PDB entry 6QO7 | X-ray diffraction, 1.63 A resolution | chains A and B

# Chain A (and B)
Protein: Ribonucleoside-diphosphate reductase subunit beta
Source organism: Bacillus anthracis str. Sterne
Notes: EC 1.17.4.1; chain B of this document is another copy of the same molecule, construct and numbering; everything in this record applies to it too
UniProt: Q81TB4 (Q81TB4_BACAN); residue numbers follow UniProt; this construct covers 1-322
Sequence (322 residues; numbered 1 to 322; the number before each row is that of its first residue):
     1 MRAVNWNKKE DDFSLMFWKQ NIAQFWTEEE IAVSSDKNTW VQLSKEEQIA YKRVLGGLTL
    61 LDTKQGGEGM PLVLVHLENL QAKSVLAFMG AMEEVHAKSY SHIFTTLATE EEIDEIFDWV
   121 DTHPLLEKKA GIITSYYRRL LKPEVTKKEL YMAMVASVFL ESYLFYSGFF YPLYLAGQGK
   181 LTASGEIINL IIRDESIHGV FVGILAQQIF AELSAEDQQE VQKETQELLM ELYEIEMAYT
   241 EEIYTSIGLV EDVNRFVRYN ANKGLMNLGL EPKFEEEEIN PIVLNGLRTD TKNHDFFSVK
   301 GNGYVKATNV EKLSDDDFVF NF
Unresolved in the structure: 276-278, 290-292, 298-322 (chain B: 289-322)
Metal / ion sites: Fe2+ site 1: Asp-62, Glu-93, His-96, Glu-195; Fe2+ site 2: Glu-93, Glu-161, Glu-195, His-198
From the paper describing this entry:
  - Fe2+ coordination: Asp-62, Glu-93, His-96, Glu-161, Glu-195, His-198
  - contacts within the chain: Asp-62/Tyr-100
  - conformationally variable residues (side-chain flip): Tyr-100
  - catalytic residues: Tyr-100 (citing earlier work)

# Interface between chain A and chain B
Residue-residue contacts (96; chain A residue first):
  Met-1(A) / Leu-60(B)
  Met-1(A) / Lys-64(B)
  Met-1(A) / Val-120(B)
  Met-1(A) / Asp-121(B)  hydrogen bond (backbone-side chain)
  Met-1(A) / Glu-127(B)  hydrogen bond (backbone-side chain)
  Met-1(A) / Ala-130(B)  hydrophobic
  Arg-2(A) / Leu-60(B)
  Arg-2(A) / Thr-63(B)
  Arg-2(A) / Asp-121(B)  hydrogen bond (backbone-side chain)
  Ala-3(A) / Thr-59(B)
  Ala-3(A) / Leu-60(B)  hydrophobic
  Ala-3(A) / Thr-63(B)
  Ala-3(A) / Phe-117(B)
  Val-4(A) / Thr-59(B)
  Val-4(A) / Thr-63(B)  hydrogen bond (backbone-side chain)
  Val-4(A) / Ala-97(B)  hydrophobic
  Val-4(A) / Phe-117(B)
  Asn-5(A) / Ile-113(B)
  Asn-5(A) / Asp-114(B)  hydrogen bond
  Asn-5(A) / Phe-117(B)
  Trp-6(A) / Lys-98(B)
  Trp-6(A) / Ser-101(B)  hydrogen bond (backbone-side chain)
  Asn-7(A) / Glu-110(B)  hydrogen bond (side chain-backbone)
  Asn-7(A) / Ile-113(B)
  Asn-7(A) / Asp-114(B)  hydrogen bond
  Leu-15(A) / Lys-98(B)
  Trp-18(A) / Glu-94(B)
  Trp-18(A) / Val-95(B)
  Trp-18(A) / Lys-98(B)
  Ile-22(A) / Thr-27(B)
  Ile-22(A) / Glu-29(B)
  Phe-25(A) / Phe-25(B)  hydrophobic
  Thr-27(A) / Ile-22(B)
  Thr-59(A) / Ala-3(B)
  Thr-59(A) / Val-4(B)
  Leu-60(A) / Met-1(B)
  Leu-60(A) / Arg-2(B)
  Leu-60(A) / Ala-3(B)  hydrophobic
  Thr-63(A) / Arg-2(B)
  Thr-63(A) / Ala-3(B)
  Thr-63(A) / Val-4(B)  hydrogen bond (side chain-backbone)
  Lys-64(A) / Met-1(B)
  Gly-67(A) / Leu-74(B)
  Gly-67(A) / Val-75(B)
  Gly-67(A) / Lys-83(B)
  Pro-71(A) / Pro-71(B)  hydrophobic
  Pro-71(A) / Leu-74(B)  hydrophobic
  Pro-71(A) / Val-75(B)  hydrophobic
  Leu-72(A) / Val-75(B)  hydrophobic
  Leu-74(A) / Gly-67(B)
  Val-75(A) / Gly-67(B)
  Val-75(A) / Pro-71(B)  hydrophobic
  His-76(A) / Leu-141(B)
  Ser-84(A) / Glu-94(B)  hydrogen bond
  Ala-87(A) / Ala-91(B)
  Ala-87(A) / Glu-94(B)
  Phe-88(A) / Ala-91(B)  hydrophobic
  Ala-91(A) / Ala-87(B)
  Ala-91(A) / Phe-88(B)  hydrophobic
  Ala-91(A) / Ala-91(B)  hydrophobic
  Glu-94(A) / Trp-18(B)
  Glu-94(A) / Ser-84(B)  hydrogen bond
  Glu-94(A) / Ala-87(B)
  Val-95(A) / Trp-18(B)
  Ala-97(A) / Val-4(B)  hydrophobic
  Lys-98(A) / Trp-6(B)
  Lys-98(A) / Leu-15(B)
  Lys-98(A) / Trp-18(B)
  Ser-101(A) / Trp-6(B)  hydrogen bond (side chain-backbone)
  Ser-101(A) / Asn-7(B)
  Thr-105(A) / Asn-7(B)  hydrogen bond
  Glu-110(A) / Asn-7(B)  hydrogen bond (backbone-side chain)
  Ile-113(A) / Asn-5(B)
  Ile-113(A) / Asn-7(B)
  Asp-114(A) / Asn-5(B)  hydrogen bond
  Asp-114(A) / Asn-7(B)  hydrogen bond
  Asp-114(A) / Lys-8(B)
  Phe-117(A) / Ala-3(B)
  Phe-117(A) / Val-4(B)
  Phe-117(A) / Asn-5(B)
  Val-120(A) / Met-1(B)
  Asp-121(A) / Met-1(B)  hydrogen bond (backbone-backbone)
  Asp-121(A) / Arg-2(B)  hydrogen bond (side chain-backbone)
  Glu-127(A) / Met-1(B)  hydrogen bond (side chain-backbone)
  Ala-130(A) / Met-1(B)  hydrophobic
  Gly-131(A) / Met-1(B)
  Arg-138(A) / Pro-143(B)  hydrogen bond (side chain-backbone)
  Arg-138(A) / Glu-144(B)  salt bridge
  Leu-140(A) / Leu-141(B)
  Leu-141(A) / His-76(B)
  Leu-141(A) / Leu-140(B)
  Leu-141(A) / Leu-141(B)
  Leu-141(A) / Lys-142(B)
  Leu-141(A) / Pro-143(B)
  Lys-142(A) / Leu-141(B)
  Pro-143(A) / Leu-141(B)
Also at the interface, not in a pair above, chain A (56 interface residues in all): Lys-8, Glu-29, Gly-56, Gly-66, Glu-68, Leu-80, Lys-83, Gly-90, Phe-104, Thr-134
Also at the interface, not in a pair above, chain B (54 interface residues in all): Gly-56, Gly-66, Leu-72, Leu-80, Gly-90, Gly-131, Thr-134, Arg-138

# In short
56 residues of chain A face 54 of chain B across their interface, with 20 hydrogen bonds and 1 salt bridge.
Polar pairs include Arg-138(A)/Glu-144(B), Met-1(A)/Asp-121(B) and Met-1(A)/Glu-127(B). The Fe2+ site 1 is
built by Asp-62(A), Glu-93(A), His-96(A) and Glu-195(A). From the paper: the catalytic residue Tyr-100(A);
Fe2+ coordination by Asp-62(A), Glu-93(A) and His-96(A) among others.
Chain A and chain B are both Ribonucleoside-diphosphate reductase subunit beta (Bacillus anthracis str.
Sterne); the structure, Crystal structure of ribonucleotide reductase NrdF from Bacillus anthracis aerobically
soaked with ferrous ions (photo-reduced), was determined by X-ray diffraction together with 6QO5, 6QO8, 6QO9
and 6QOB from the same study.
